Entry 9KM0 (electron microscopy, 2.78 A resolution); this record covers chains A and C of the 39 polymer chains in the assembly.

[Chain A]
Molecule: Antenna pigment protein alpha chain
Source organism: Dinoroseobacter shibae DFL 12
Reference sequence: A8LQ15 (A8LQ15_DINSH); numbering as in UniProt (aligned over 1-53)
Amino-acid sequence (53 residues; numbered 1 to 53; the number before each row is that of its first residue):
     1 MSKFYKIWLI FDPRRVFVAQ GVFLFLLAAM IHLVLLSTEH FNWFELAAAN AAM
Disordered / not traced: 1, 53
Small-molecule neighbours:
  - Spheroidenone (A1EFU; (4E,16E,26E)-2-methoxy-2,6,10,14,19,23,27,31-octamethyl-dotriaconta-4,6,8,10,12,14,16,18,20,22,26,30-dodecaen-3-one), molecule 1: F4, K6, I7, I10
  - Spheroidenone (A1EFU), molecule 2: P13, F17, Q20, F23, L24, L27, M30, I31
  - Spheroidenone (A1EFU), molecule 3: F25, A28, A29, H32, L33, L36, W43
  - bacteriochlorophyll a (BCL), molecule 1: F4, I7, W8, F11, V16, F23, I31
  - bacteriochlorophyll a (BCL), molecule 2: G21, L24, F25, A28, H32, L35, W43, F44
  - bacteriochlorophyll a (BCL), molecule 3: L24, L27, A28, I31, H32, L35, F41

[Chain C]
Molecule: Photosynthetic reaction center cytochrome c subunit
Source organism: Dinoroseobacter shibae DFL 12
Reference sequence: A8LQ18 (A8LQ18_DINSH); residue numbers follow UniProt; this construct covers 1-360
Amino-acid sequence (360 residues; numbered 1 to 360; the number before each row is that of its first residue):
     1 MLPKWFDEWN SKNPTDIYKP AIVVGVAGGA VFAAALLVSW GQPLATDSMQ TGPRGTGMSV
    61 PEFVSDLDTP DPTIEVFLAS TSDPVIPEEG AQTAGEAYEN VDPVLADLTV ENYDRLLAAM
   121 RSWTGIPDLL EDPDHYQSKV AINMIQMNQT INEEWAGHVY ANAEVGVTCF TCHRGQAVPS
   181 EVWYRIDPVT ENTSGWASVQ NRATSLSQFT SLPSDALYQY LLNYEQIAVH DLESRVETLP
   241 GDPTWQNTER TYSLMNYFSN SLGRNCVFCH NSRAFYDPAQ HTPQWATAML GISMVQELNN
   301 EWIVPIGEAH LPPERLGPVY NDVPKLACKT CHKGYQQPLQ GLNVVADWPE LATTEGPFYD
Disordered / not traced: 1-8
Bound ions: heme c Fe site 1: H158, H332; heme c Fe site 2 near H173 (its only coordinating residue here); heme c Fe site 3 near H270 (its only coordinating residue here)
Small-molecule neighbours:
  - heme c (HEC), molecule 1: M120, T124, I126, L129, Y136, Q137, V140, A141, M144, I145, M147, N148, V167, T168, C169, C172, H173, A177, V178, P179, V182, I303, L311, R315, P324, L326, T330, C331
  - heme c (HEC), molecule 2: H158, V159, Y160, A161, N162, A163, V165, G166, V167, T171, F258, L262, F268, Q284, T287, A288, G291, I292, M294, V295, L326, A327, C328, C331, H332, Q336, Q337, P338
  - heme c (HEC), molecule 3: I227, A228, V229, H230, T251, Y252, M255, N256, F258, S259, N265, C266, F268, C269, H270, F275, Y276, Q284, W285, A288, M289, I292

[Chain A / chain C interface]
Pairs across the interface (26):
  D12(A) - T15(C)  hydrogen bond
  R14(A) - S11(C)
  R14(A) - N13(C)  hydrogen bond
  R14(A) - T15(C)  hydrogen bond
  R15(A) - T15(C)
  R15(A) - D16(C)  hydrogen bond (side chain-backbone)
  R15(A) - K19(C)
  R15(A) - P20(C)
  V18(A) - I17(C)  hydrophobic
  V18(A) - A21(C)  hydrophobic
  V22(A) - A21(C)  hydrophobic
  V22(A) - G25(C)
  F23(A) - V24(C)  hydrophobic
  L26(A) - G25(C)
  L26(A) - F32(C)
  A29(A) - F32(C)  hydrophobic
  M30(A) - V31(C)
  M30(A) - F32(C)
  M30(A) - A35(C)  hydrophobic
  L33(A) - F32(C)  hydrophobic
  L33(A) - L36(C)  hydrophobic
  L33(A) - W40(C)  hydrogen bond (backbone-side chain)
  V34(A) - S39(C)
  L36(A) - W40(C)  hydrophobic
  S37(A) - S39(C)
  S37(A) - W40(C)
Other interface residues (no listed pair), chain A (14 interface residues in all): A19
Other interface residues (no listed pair), chain C (19 interface residues in all): Y18, G28, G29

[In short]
14 residues of chain A and 19 residues of chain C are in contact; the contacts include 5 hydrogen bonds. Polar
pairs include D12(A)-T15(C), R14(A)-N13(C) and R14(A)-T15(C). Bound to chain A: 3 copies of Spheroidenone and
3 copies of bacteriochlorophyll a.
Chain A is Antenna pigment protein alpha chain and chain C is Photosynthetic reaction center cytochrome c
subunit, both from Dinoroseobacter shibae DFL 12; the structure, Cryo-EM structure of a tri-heme
cytochrome-associated RC-LH1 complex from a marine photoheterotrophic bacterium, purified with
EDTA-2Na-containing ..., was determined by electron microscopy together with 8YY9 and 8YZ2 from the same
study.
